Entry 4XXC (X-ray diffraction, 1.43 A resolution); this record covers chains A and C of the 3 polymer chains in the assembly.

[Chain A]
Protein: HLA class I histocompatibility antigen, B-18 alpha chain
Organism: Homo sapiens
UniProt: P30466 (1B18_HUMAN); residues 1-279 here correspond to UniProt positions 25-303 (UniProt number = residue number + 24)
Sequence (279 residues; numbered 1 to 279; the number before each row is that of its first residue):
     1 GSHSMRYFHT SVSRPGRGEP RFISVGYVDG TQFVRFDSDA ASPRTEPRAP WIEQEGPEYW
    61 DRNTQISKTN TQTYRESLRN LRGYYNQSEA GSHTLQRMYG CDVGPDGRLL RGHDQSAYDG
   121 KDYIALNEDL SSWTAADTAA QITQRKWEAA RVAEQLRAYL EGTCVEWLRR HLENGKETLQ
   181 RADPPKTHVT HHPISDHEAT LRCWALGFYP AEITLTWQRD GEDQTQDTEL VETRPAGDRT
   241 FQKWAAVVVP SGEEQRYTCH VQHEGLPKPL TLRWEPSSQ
Unresolved in the structure: 277-279
Disulfide bonds: Cys101-Cys164, Cys203-Cys259

[Chain C]
Protein: Beta-2-microglobulin
Organism: Homo sapiens
UniProt: P61769 (B2MG_HUMAN); residues 1-99 here correspond to UniProt positions 21-119 (UniProt number = residue number + 20)
Sequence (100 residues; numbered 0 to 99; the number before each row is that of its first residue; numbering starts at 0):
     0 MIQRTPKIQV YSRHPAENGK SNFLNCYVSG FHPSDIEVDL LKNGERIEKV EHSDLSFSKD
    60 WSFYLLYYTE FTPTEKDEYA CRVNHVTLSQ PKIVKWDRDM
Sequence notes: initiating methionine (0)
UniProt features mapped onto this chain:
  - modified residue: Gln2 (Pyrrolidone carboxylic acid)
  - glycosylation: Ile1 (N-linked (Glc) (glycation) isoleucine), Lys19 (N-linked (Glc) (glycation) lysine), Lys41 (N-linked (Glc) (glycation) lysine), Lys48 (N-linked (Glc) (glycation) lysine), Lys58 (N-linked (Glc) (glycation) lysine), Lys91 (N-linked (Glc) (glycation) lysine), Lys94 (N-linked (Glc) (glycation) lysine)
Disulfide bonds: Cys25-Cys80

[How chain A and chain C interact]
Pairs across the interface (54; chain A residue first):
  Phe8(A) - Ser55(C)
  Phe8(A) - Phe56(C)  hydrophobic
  His9(A) - Phe56(C)
  Thr10(A) - Phe56(C)
  Thr10(A) - Phe62(C)
  Val12(A) - Ser33(C)
  Val25(A) - Asp53(C)
  Val25(A) - Leu54(C)
  Val25(A) - Ser55(C)
  Tyr27(A) - Ser55(C)
  Tyr27(A) - Tyr63(C)  hydrogen bond
  Gln32(A) - Asp53(C)  hydrogen bond
  Arg35(A) - Asp53(C)  salt bridge
  Arg48(A) - Asp53(C)  salt bridge
  Ser92(A) - Met0(C)
  His93(A) - Met0(C)
  Gln96(A) - His31(C)  hydrogen bond
  Gln96(A) - Phe56(C)
  Gln96(A) - Trp60(C)  hydrogen bond (side chain-backbone)
  Gln96(A) - Phe62(C)
  Arg97(A) - Phe56(C)
  Met98(A) - Phe56(C)  hydrophobic
  Met98(A) - Lys58(C)
  Met98(A) - Trp60(C)  hydrophobic
  Gln115(A) - Trp60(C)
  Ser116(A) - Trp60(C)
  Ala117(A) - Trp60(C)  hydrophobic
  Asp119(A) - Met0(C)
  Asp119(A) - His31(C)
  Gly120(A) - Arg3(C)  hydrogen bond (backbone-side chain)
  Gly120(A) - His31(C)
  Asp122(A) - Trp60(C)  hydrogen bond
  Arg202(A) - Asp98(C)  hydrogen bond (side chain-backbone)
  Arg202(A) - Met99(C)
  Trp204(A) - Asp98(C)
  Trp204(A) - Met99(C)
  Val231(A) - Gln8(C)
  Glu232(A) - Lys6(C)  salt bridge
  Glu232(A) - Gln8(C)  hydrogen bond (backbone-side chain)
  Glu232(A) - Tyr26(C)  hydrogen bond
  Glu232(A) - Ser28(C)  hydrogen bond
  Arg234(A) - Gln8(C)  hydrogen bond
  Arg234(A) - Tyr10(C)
  Arg234(A) - Met99(C)  hydrogen bond (side chain-backbone)
  Pro235(A) - Tyr10(C)  hydrogen bond (backbone-side chain)
  Pro235(A) - Asn24(C)
  Pro235(A) - Tyr26(C)
  Ala236(A) - Arg12(C)  hydrogen bond (backbone-side chain)
  Ala236(A) - Asn24(C)  hydrogen bond (backbone-side chain)
  Gly237(A) - Arg12(C)  hydrogen bond (backbone-side chain)
  Gln242(A) - Tyr10(C)
  Gln242(A) - Ser11(C)  hydrogen bond (side chain-backbone)
  Gln242(A) - Arg12(C)  hydrogen bond (side chain-backbone)
  Trp244(A) - Met99(C)  hydrogen bond (side chain-backbone)
Also at the interface, not in a pair above, chain A (37 interface residues in all): Arg17, Arg21, Ile23, Thr94, His192, Thr233, Asp238
Also at the interface, not in a pair above, chain C (27 interface residues in all): His13, Pro32, Asp34, Ser57, Leu65

[Overview]
The interface between chain A and chain C involves 37 residues on one side and 27 on the other, with 19
hydrogen bonds and 3 salt bridges. Polar pairs include Arg35(A)-Asp53(C), Arg48(A)-Asp53(C) and
Glu232(A)-Lys6(C).
Here chain A is HLA class I histocompatibility antigen, B-18 alpha chain and chain C is Beta-2-microglobulin,
both from Homo sapiens. Entry 4XXC (HLA-B*1801 in complex with a self-peptide, DELEIKAY) was determined by
X-ray diffraction.
